PDB entry 6SV2 | X-ray diffraction, 2.30 A resolution | chains H and A of the 3 polymer chains in the assembly

== Chain H ==
Name: Icsm 18-anti-prp therapeutic fab heavy chain
Organism: Mus musculus
Notes: antibody fragment or engineered binder
Chain sequence (215 residues; row label = number of the first residue in the row):
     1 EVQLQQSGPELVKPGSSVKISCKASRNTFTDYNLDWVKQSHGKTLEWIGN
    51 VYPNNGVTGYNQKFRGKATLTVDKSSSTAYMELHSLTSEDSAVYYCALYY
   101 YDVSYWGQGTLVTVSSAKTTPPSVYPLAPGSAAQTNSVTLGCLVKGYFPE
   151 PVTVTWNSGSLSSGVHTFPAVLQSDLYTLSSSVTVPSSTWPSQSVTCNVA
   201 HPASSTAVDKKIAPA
Unresolved in the structure: 130-136
Disulfides: Cys22-Cys96, Cys142-Cys197

== Chain A ==
Name: Major prion protein
Organism: Homo sapiens
Reference sequence: P04156 (PRIO_HUMAN); residue numbers follow UniProt; this construct covers 119-231
Chain sequence (113 residues; each row starts with the number of its first residue):
   119 GAVVGGLGVYMLGSAMSRPIIHFGSDYEDRYYRENMHRYPNQVYYRPMDE
   169 YSNQNNFVHDCVNITIKQHTVTTTTKGENFTETDVKMMERVVEQMCITQY
   219 ERESQAYYQRGSS
Unresolved in the structure: 119-124, 226-231
Disulfides: Cys179-Cys214
Construct notes: engineered mutation Val127 (Gly in P04156)
Curated features (UniProtKB/Swiss-Prot):
  - lipidation: Ser230 (GPI-anchor amidated serine)
  - glycosylation (N-linked (GlcNAc...) asparagine): Asn181, Asn197
  - natural variant: Val127 (G127V: Protective factor against Kuru; this construct carries the variant), Met129 (M129V: Protective factor against acquired, sporadic and some inherited prion diseases in the heterozygous state, possibly by preventing homodimerization), Gly131 (G131V: In GSD), Asn171 (N171S: In schizoaffective disorder), Asp178 (D178N: In FFI and CJD), Val180 (V180I: In CJD), Thr183 (T183A: In SENF and early-onset dementia), His187 (H187R: In GSD), Thr188 (T188K: In early-onset dementia and dementia due to prion diseases; T188R), Glu196 (E196K: In CJD), Phe198 (F198S: In GSD), Glu200 (E200K: In CJD), 8 further natural variant entries in UniProt
What the authors report for this chain:
  - self-association interface (contacts with another copy of this molecule); pairs are residue here / residue on that copy: Gly126-Ala133 (hydrogen bond), Leu130-Leu130, Gly126, Tyr128, Leu130
  - conformationally variable residues (loop rearrangement, order/disorder transition, side-chain flip): Gly119 to Gly124, Leu125 to Val127, Arg164
  - contacts within the chain: Val127-Arg164, Tyr169-Asp178 (hydrogen bond), Gln172-Ile215, Met166-Tyr218, Gln172-Tyr218
  - mutagenesis - G127V: unchanged stability

== How chain H and chain A interact ==
Pairs across the interface (22):
  Asp31(H) with Tyr145(A), hydrogen bond (backbone-side chain); Tyr149(A); Thr199(A), hydrogen bond; Thr201(A)
  Tyr32(H) with Tyr145(A)
  Asn33(H) with Tyr145(A); Arg148(A), hydrogen bond
  Asp35(H) with Arg148(A), salt bridge
  Trp47(H) with Arg148(A)
  Asn50(H) with Arg148(A); Glu152(A), hydrogen bond
  Tyr52(H) with Tyr149(A); Glu152(A), hydrogen bond
  Asn54(H) with Asn197(A)
  Asn55(H) with Asn197(A), hydrogen bond
  Val57(H) with Glu152(A); Asn153(A); Arg156(A)
  Tyr99(H) with Tyr145(A)
  Tyr100(H) with Tyr145(A), hydrophobic
  Tyr101(H) with Tyr145(A); Glu146(A)
Interface residues without a listed pair, chain A (11 interface residues in all): His155

== Summary ==
13 residues of chain H face 11 of chain A across their interface, with 6 hydrogen bonds and 1 salt bridge.
Polar pairs include Asp35(H)-Arg148(A), Asp31(H)-Tyr145(A) and Asp31(H)-Thr199(A). The paper reports that
G127V of chain A leaves stability unchanged; conformational variability at Gly119(A), Leu125(A) and Arg164(A).
Chain H is Icsm 18-anti-prp therapeutic fab heavy chain (Mus musculus) and chain A is Major prion protein
(Homo sapiens); the structure, Human prion protein (PrP) fragment 119-231 (G127V M129 variant) complexed to
ICSM 18 (anti-Prp therapeutic antibody) ..., was determined by X-ray diffraction, deposited together with
6SUZ.
